5O4P - chain A; structure by X-ray diffraction, 1.86 A resolution.

Chain A:
Molecule: 78 kDa glucose-regulated protein
Source organism: Cricetulus griseus
UniProtKB: G3I8R9 (G3I8R9_CRIGR); residues 28-549 here = UniProt positions 28-549
Sequence (523 residues; numbered 27 to 549; the number before each row is that of its first residue):
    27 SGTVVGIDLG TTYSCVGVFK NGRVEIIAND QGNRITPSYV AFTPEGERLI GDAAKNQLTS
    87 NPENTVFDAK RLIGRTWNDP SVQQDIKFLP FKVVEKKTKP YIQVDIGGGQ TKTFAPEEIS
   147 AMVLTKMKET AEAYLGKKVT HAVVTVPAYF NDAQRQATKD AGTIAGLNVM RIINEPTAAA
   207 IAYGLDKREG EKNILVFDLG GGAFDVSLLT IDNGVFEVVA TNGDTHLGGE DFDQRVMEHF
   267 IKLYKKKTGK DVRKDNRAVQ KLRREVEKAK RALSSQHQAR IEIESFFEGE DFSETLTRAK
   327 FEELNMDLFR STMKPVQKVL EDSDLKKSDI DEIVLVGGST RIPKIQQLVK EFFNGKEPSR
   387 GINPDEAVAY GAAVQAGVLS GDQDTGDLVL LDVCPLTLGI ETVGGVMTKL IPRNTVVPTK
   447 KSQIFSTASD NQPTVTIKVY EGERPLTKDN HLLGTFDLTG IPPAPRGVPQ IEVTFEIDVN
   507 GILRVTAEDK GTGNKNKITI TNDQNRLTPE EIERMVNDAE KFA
Disordered / not traced: 27, 518-520, 549
Sequence notes: expression tag (27); conflict Ala-229 (Thr in G3I8R9)
Swiss-Prot annotation at these positions:
  - region: Gln-409 to Val-419 (Interdomain linker)
  - binding site (ATP): Gly-36 to Tyr-39, Lys-96, Glu-293 to Ser-300, Gly-364 to Arg-367
  - modified residue: Ser-86 (Phosphoserine), Lys-125 (N6-acetyllysine), Tyr-160 (3'-nitrotyrosine), Lys-213 (N6-acetyllysine), Lys-271 (N6-acetyllysine), Lys-326 (N6-acetyllysine), Lys-353 (N6-acetyllysine), Lys-447 (N6-succinyllysine), Arg-492 (Omega-N-methylarginine), Thr-518 (O-AMP-threonine)
  - cross-link (Glycyl lysine isopeptide (Lys-Gly)): Lys-352 (interchain with G-Cter in SUMO2), Lys-353 (interchain with G-Cter in SUMO1)
  - mutagenesis: Leu-414 to Leu-417 (Abolished homooligomerization), Val-461 (V461F: Impaired substrate-binding), Thr-518 (T518A: Abolishes AMPylation), Thr-525 (T525A: Does not affect AMPylation), Thr-527 (T527A: Does not affect AMPylation)
From the paper describing this entry:
  - post-translational modification sites: Thr-518
  - conformationally variable residues (side-chain flip): Thr-518

In short:
UniProt lists 17 ATP-binding residues and 8 mutagenesis sites. From the paper: a modification site at Thr-518;
conformational variability at Thr-518.
Chain A is 78 kDa glucose-regulated protein (Cricetulus griseus); the structure, Crystal structure of
AMPylated GRP78, was determined by X-ray diffraction, deposited together with 6EOB, 6EOC, 6EOE and 6EOF.
